Entry 1VCN (X-ray diffraction, 2.25 A resolution); this record covers chain A.

== Chain A ==
Name: CTP synthetase
From: Thermus thermophilus
Notes: EC 6.3.4.2
Reference sequence: Q5SIA8 (PYRG_THET8); residue numbers follow UniProt; this construct covers 1-550
Chain sequence (550 residues; row label = number of the first residue in the row):
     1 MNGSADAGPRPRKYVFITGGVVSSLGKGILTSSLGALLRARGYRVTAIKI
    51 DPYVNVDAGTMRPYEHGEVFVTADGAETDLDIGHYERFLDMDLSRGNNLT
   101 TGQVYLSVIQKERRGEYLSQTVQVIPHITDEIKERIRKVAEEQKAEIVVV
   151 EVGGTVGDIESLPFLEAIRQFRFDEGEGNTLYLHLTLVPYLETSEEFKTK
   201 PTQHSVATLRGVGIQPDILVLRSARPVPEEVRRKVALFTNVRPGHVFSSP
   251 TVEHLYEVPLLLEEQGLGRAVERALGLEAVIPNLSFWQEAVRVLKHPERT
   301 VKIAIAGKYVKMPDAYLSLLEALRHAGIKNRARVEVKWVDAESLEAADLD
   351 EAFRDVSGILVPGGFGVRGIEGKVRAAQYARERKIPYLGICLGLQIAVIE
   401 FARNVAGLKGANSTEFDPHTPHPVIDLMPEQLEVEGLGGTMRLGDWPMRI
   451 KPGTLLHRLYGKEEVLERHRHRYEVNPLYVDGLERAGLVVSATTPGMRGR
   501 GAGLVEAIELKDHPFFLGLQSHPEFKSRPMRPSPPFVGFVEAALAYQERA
Disordered / not traced: 1-10, 62-66, 253, 295, 309-312, 342-345, 365-366, 429-439, 498-500, 548-550
Curated features (UniProtKB/Swiss-Prot):
  - active site: Cys-391 (Nucleophile), His-522, Glu-524
  - binding site (CTP): Ser-23, Asp-158 to Glu-160, Lys-198 to Gln-203, Lys-234
  - binding site (UTP): Ser-23, Lys-198 to Gln-203, Lys-234
  - binding site (ATP): Ser-24 to Ile-29, Asp-81, Val-252
  - binding site (L-glutamine): Tyr-64, Gly-364, Leu-392 to Gln-395, Glu-415, Arg-472
  - binding site (Mg(2+)): Asp-81, Glu-151
Reported in the primary citation:
  - binding site for sulfate ion: Ser-24, Gly-26, Lys-27, Gly-28, Lys-49, Gly-154, Lys-198, Thr-199, Lys-200, Lys-234
  - conformationally variable residues (order/disorder transition): Glu-192, Thr-193
  - catalytic residues: His-471 (proposed by the authors, not directly observed)
  - allosteric site: Gly-438, Gly-439 (citing earlier work)
  - allosteric site: Lys-111 to Asp-130, Gly-438 to Gly-444 (by similarity / conservation)

== In short ==
From UniProt: 3 active-site residues, 11 CTP-binding residues, 8 UTP-binding residues and 8 ATP-binding
residues. From the paper: the catalytic residue His-471; a binding site for sulfate ion at Ser-24, Gly-26 and
Lys-27 among others.
Chain A is CTP synthetase (Thermus thermophilus); the structure, Crystal Structure of T.th. HB8 CTP synthetase
complex with Sulfate anion, was determined by X-ray diffraction (same publication as 1VCM and 1VCO).
